PDB entry 8XLM | electron microscopy, 3.22 A resolution | chains A and D of the 4 polymer chains in the assembly

== Chain A ==
Molecule: Spike glycoprotein
From: Severe acute respiratory syndrome coronavirus 2
Reference sequence: P0DTC2 (SPIKE_SARS2); aligned to UniProt positions 12-1206 over residues 15-1210 (the alignment contains insertions or deletions, so no single offset holds)
Chain sequence (1245 residues; numbered 5 to 1250; 1 number in that range is skipped by the numbering (no residue carries it; nothing is unmodelled there); the number before each row is that of its first residue):
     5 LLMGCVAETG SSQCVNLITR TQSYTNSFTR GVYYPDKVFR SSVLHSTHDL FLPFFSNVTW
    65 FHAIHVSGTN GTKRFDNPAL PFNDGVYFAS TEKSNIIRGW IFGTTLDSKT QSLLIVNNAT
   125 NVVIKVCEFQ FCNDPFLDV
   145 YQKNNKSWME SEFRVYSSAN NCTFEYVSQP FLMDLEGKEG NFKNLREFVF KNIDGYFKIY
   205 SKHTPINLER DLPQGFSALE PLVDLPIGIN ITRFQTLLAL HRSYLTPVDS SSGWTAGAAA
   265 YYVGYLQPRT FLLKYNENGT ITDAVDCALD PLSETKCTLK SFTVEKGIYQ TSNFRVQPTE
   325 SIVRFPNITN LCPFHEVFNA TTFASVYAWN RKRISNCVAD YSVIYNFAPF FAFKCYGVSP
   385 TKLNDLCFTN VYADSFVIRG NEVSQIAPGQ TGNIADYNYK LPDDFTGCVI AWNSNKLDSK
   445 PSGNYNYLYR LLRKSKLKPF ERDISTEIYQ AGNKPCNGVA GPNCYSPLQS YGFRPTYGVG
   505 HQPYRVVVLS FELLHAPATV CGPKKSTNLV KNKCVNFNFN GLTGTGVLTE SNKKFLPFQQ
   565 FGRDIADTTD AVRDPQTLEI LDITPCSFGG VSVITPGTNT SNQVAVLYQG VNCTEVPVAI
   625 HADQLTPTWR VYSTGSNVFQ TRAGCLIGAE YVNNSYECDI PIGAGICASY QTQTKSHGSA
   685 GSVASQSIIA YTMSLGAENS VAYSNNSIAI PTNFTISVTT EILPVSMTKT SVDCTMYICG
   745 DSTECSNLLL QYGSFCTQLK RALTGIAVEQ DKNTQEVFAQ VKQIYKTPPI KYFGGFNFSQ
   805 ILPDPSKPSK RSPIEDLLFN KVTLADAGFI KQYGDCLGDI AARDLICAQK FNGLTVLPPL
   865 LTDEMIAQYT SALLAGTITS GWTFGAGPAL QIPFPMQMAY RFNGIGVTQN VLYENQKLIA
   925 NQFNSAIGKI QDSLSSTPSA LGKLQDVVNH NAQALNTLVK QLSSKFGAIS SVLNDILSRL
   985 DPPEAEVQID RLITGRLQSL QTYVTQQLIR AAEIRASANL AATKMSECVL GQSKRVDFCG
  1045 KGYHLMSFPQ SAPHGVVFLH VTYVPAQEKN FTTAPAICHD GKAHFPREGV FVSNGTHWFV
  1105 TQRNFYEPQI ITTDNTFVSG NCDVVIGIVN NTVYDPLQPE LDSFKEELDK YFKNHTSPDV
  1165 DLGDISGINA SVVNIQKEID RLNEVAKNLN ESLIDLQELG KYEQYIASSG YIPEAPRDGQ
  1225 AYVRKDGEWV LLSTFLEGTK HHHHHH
Unresolved in the structure: 5-25, 67-85, 132-136, 145-153, 178-186, 243-260, 621-639, 677-688, 829-853, 1140-1250
Construct notes: expression tag (5-14, 1211-1250); variant Ile22 (Thr19 in P0DTC2), Ser27 (Ala in P0DTC2), His52 (Gln in P0DTC2), Ala83 (Val in P0DTC2), Asp142 (Gly in P0DTC2), Gln146 (His in P0DTC2), Glu183 (Gln in P0DTC2), Glu213 (Val in P0DTC2), Val252 (Gly in P0DTC2), His339 (Gly in P0DTC2), Thr346 (Arg in P0DTC2), Ile368 (Leu in P0DTC2), Phe371 (Ser in P0DTC2), Pro373 (Ser in P0DTC2), Phe375 (Ser in P0DTC2), Ala376 (Thr in P0DTC2), Asn405 (Asp in P0DTC2), Ser408 (Arg in P0DTC2), Asn417 (Lys in P0DTC2), Lys440 (Asn in P0DTC2), Pro445 (Val in P0DTC2), Ser446 (Gly in P0DTC2), Leu456 (Phe in P0DTC2), Lys460 (Asn in P0DTC2), Asn477 (Ser in P0DTC2), Lys478 (Thr in P0DTC2), Ala484 (Glu in P0DTC2), Pro486 (Phe in P0DTC2), Ser490 (Phe in P0DTC2), Arg498 (Gln in P0DTC2), Tyr501 (Asn in P0DTC2), His505 (Tyr in P0DTC2), Gly614 (Asp in P0DTC2), Tyr655 (His in P0DTC2), Lys679 (Asn in P0DTC2), His681 (Pro in P0DTC2), Lys764 (Asn in P0DTC2), Tyr796 (Asp in P0DTC2), His954 (Gln in P0DTC2), Lys969 (Asn in P0DTC2); engineered mutation Gly682 (Arg in P0DTC2), Ser683 (Arg in P0DTC2), Gly685 (Arg in P0DTC2), Pro817 (Phe in P0DTC2), Pro892 (Ala in P0DTC2), Pro899 (Ala in P0DTC2), Pro942 (Ala in P0DTC2), Pro986 (Lys in P0DTC2), Pro987 (Val in P0DTC2)
Disulfides: Cys291-Cys301, Cys336-Cys361, Cys379-Cys432, Cys391-Cys525, Cys480-Cys488, Cys538-Cys590, Cys617-Cys649, Cys662-Cys671, Cys738-Cys760, Cys743-Cys749, Cys1032-Cys1043, Cys1082-Cys1126
Glycans and other covalent adducts: N-acetylglucosamine (NAG) linked to Asn122, Asn234, Asn282, Asn331, Asn343, Asn616, Asn709, Asn717, Asn801, Asn1074, Asn1098, Asn1134

== Chain D ==
Molecule: Processed angiotensin-converting enzyme 2
From: Homo sapiens
Reference sequence: Q9BYF1 (ACE2_HUMAN); residue numbers follow UniProt; this construct covers 19-617
Chain sequence (608 residues; row label = number of the first residue in the row):
    19 STIEEQAKTF LDKFNHEAED LFYQSSLASW NYNTNITEEN VQNMNNAGDK WSAFLKEQST
    79 LAQMYPLQEI QNLTVKLQLQ ALQQNGSSVL SEDKSKRLNT ILNTMSTIYS TGKVCNPDNP
   139 QECLLLEPGL NEIMANSLDY NERLWAWESW RSEVGKQLRP LYEEYVVLKN EMARANHYED
   199 YGDYWRGDYE VNGVDGYDYS RGQLIEDVEH TFEEIKPLYE HLHAYVRAKL MNAYPSYISP
   259 IGCLPAHLLG DMWGRFWTNL YSLTVPFGQK PNIDVTDAMV DQAWDAQRIF KEAEKFFVSV
   319 GLPNMTQGFW ENSMLTDPGN VQKAVCHPTA WDLGKGDFRI LMCTKVTMDD FLTAHHEMGH
   379 IQYDMAYAAQ PFLLRNGANE GFHEAVGEIM SLSAATPKHL KSIGLLSPDF QEDNETEINF
   439 LLKQALTIVG TLPFTYMLEK WRWMVFKGEI PKDQWMKKWW EMKREIVGVV EPVPHDETYC
   499 DPASLFHVSN DYSFIRYYTR TLYQFQFQEA LCQAAKHEGP LHKCDISNST EAGQKLFNML
   559 RLGKSEPWTL ALENVVGAKN MNVRPLLNYF EPLFTWLKDQ NKNSFVGWST DWSPYADQSG
   619 TKHHHHHH
Unresolved in the structure: 615-626
Construct notes: expression tag (618-626)
Disulfides: Cys133-Cys141, Cys344-Cys361, Cys530-Cys542
Glycans and other covalent adducts: N-acetylglucosamine (NAG) linked to Asn53, Asn90, Asn322, Asn432, Asn546; glycan linked to Asn103

== Interface between chain A and chain D ==
Pairs across the interface (23; chain A residue first):
  Tyr449(A) with Asp38(D)
  Leu456(A) with Thr27(D); Lys31(D)
  Ala475(A) with Gln24(D), hydrogen bond (backbone-side chain)
  Asn477(A) with Ser19(D)
  Asn487(A) with Gln24(D)
  Tyr489(A) with Gln24(D); Thr27(D); Phe28(D); Lys31(D)
  Ser490(A) with Lys31(D), hydrogen bond (backbone-side chain)
  Gln493(A) with Lys31(D); His34(D); Glu35(D)
  Arg498(A) with Gln42(D), hydrogen bond
  Thr500(A) with Tyr41(D), hydrogen bond; Asp355(D)
  Tyr501(A) with Asp38(D); Tyr41(D); Lys353(D), hydrogen bond
  Gly502(A) with Lys353(D), hydrogen bond (backbone-backbone); Gly354(D)
  His505(A) with Lys353(D)
Also at the interface, not in a pair above, chain A (17 interface residues in all): Tyr453, Pro486, Cys488, Tyr495
Also at the interface, not in a pair above, chain D (16 interface residues in all): Met82, Tyr83, Arg357

== In short ==
17 residues of chain A face 16 of chain D across their interface; the contacts include 6 hydrogen bonds. Among
the polar pairs are Ala475(A)-Gln24(D), Ser490(A)-Lys31(D) and Arg498(A)-Gln42(D). Covalently linked
N-acetylglucosamine: at Asn122(A), Asn234(A), Asn282(A), Asn331(A), Asn343(A) and Asn616(A) and 6 more.
Here chain A is Spike glycoprotein (Severe acute respiratory syndrome coronavirus 2) and chain D is Processed
angiotensin-converting enzyme 2 (Homo sapiens). Entry 8XLM (Structure of the SARS-CoV-2 EG.5.1 spike
glycoprotein in complex with ACE2 (1-up state)) was determined by electron microscopy (same publication as
8XLN, 8WMD and 8WMF).
